8IMN - chains 5 and L of the 40 polymer chains in the assembly; structure by electron microscopy, 3.07 A resolution.

Chain 5:
Molecule: CpcN
Organism: Anthocerotibacter panamensis
Sequence (1182 residues; numbered 1 to 1182; the number before each row is that of its first residue):
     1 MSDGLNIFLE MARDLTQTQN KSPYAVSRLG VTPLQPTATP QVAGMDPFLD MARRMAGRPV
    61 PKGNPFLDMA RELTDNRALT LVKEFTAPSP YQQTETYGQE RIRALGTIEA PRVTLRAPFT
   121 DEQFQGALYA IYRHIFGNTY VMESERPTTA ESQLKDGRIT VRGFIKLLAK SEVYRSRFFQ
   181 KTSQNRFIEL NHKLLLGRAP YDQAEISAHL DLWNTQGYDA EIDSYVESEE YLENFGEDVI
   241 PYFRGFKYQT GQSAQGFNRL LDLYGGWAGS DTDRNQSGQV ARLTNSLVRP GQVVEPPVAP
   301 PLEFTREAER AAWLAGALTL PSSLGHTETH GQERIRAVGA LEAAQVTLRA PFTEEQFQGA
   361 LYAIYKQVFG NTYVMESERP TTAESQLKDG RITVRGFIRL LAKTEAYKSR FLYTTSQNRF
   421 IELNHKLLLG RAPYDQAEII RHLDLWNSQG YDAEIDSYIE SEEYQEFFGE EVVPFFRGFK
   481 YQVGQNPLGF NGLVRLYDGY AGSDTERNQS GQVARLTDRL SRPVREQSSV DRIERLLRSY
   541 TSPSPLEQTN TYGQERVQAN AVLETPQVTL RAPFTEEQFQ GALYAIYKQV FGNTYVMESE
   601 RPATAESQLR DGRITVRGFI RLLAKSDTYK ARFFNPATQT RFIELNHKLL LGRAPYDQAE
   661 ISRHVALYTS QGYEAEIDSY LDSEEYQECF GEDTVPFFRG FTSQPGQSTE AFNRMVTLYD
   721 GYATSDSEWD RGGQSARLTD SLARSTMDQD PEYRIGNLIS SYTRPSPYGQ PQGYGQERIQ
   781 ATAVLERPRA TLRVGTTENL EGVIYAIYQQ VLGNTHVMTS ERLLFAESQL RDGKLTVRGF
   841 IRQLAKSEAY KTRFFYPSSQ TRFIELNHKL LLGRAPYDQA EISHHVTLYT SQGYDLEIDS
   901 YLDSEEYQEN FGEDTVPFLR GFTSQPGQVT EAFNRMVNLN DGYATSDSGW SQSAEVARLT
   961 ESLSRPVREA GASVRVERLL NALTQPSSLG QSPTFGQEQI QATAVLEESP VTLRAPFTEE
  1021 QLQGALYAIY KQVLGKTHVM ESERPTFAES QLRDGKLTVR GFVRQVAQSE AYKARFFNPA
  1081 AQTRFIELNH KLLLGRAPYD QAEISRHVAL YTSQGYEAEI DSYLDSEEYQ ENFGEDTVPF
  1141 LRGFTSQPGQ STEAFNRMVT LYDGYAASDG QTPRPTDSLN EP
Unresolved in the structure: 1-46, 749-1182
Residues lining bound ligands:
  - phycocyanobilin (CYC), molecule 1: Gly-98, Gln-99, Phe-246, Lys-247, Tyr-248, Gln-252, Ser-253, Ala-254, Phe-257
  - phycocyanobilin (CYC), molecule 2: Arg-133, Asn-138, Thr-139, Tyr-140, Trp-267, Ala-268, Ser-270, Thr-272, Arg-274
  - phycocyanobilin (CYC), molecule 3: Thr-149, Ser-152, Gln-153, Lys-155, Asp-156, Arg-158
  - phycocyanobilin (CYC), molecule 4: Ser-183, Gln-184, Asn-185, Gln-203, Ser-207, Leu-210, Trp-213
  - phycocyanobilin (CYC), molecule 5: Glu-328, Gly-331, Gln-332, Phe-479, Lys-480, Tyr-481, Gln-485, Asn-486, Pro-487, Phe-490
  - phycocyanobilin (CYC), molecule 6: Lys-366, Asn-371, Thr-372, Tyr-373, Tyr-500, Ala-501, Gly-502, Ser-503, Thr-505, Arg-507
  - phycocyanobilin (CYC), molecule 7: Thr-382, Ser-385, Gln-386, Lys-388, Asp-389
  - phycocyanobilin (CYC), molecule 8: Ser-416, Gln-417, Asn-418, Gln-436, Ile-440, Leu-443, Trp-446, Arg-525
  - phycocyanobilin (CYC), molecule 9: Gly-553, Phe-701, Thr-702, Ser-703, Gln-707, Ser-708, Thr-709, Phe-712
  - phycocyanobilin (CYC), molecule 10: Tyr-584, Lys-588, Asn-593, Thr-594, Tyr-595, Val-596, Arg-632, Tyr-722, Ala-723, Ser-725, Ser-727, Trp-729
  - phycocyanobilin (CYC), molecule 11: Thr-604, Ser-607, Gln-608, Asp-611
  - phycocyanobilin (CYC), molecule 12: Thr-638, Gln-639, Thr-640, Gln-658, Ser-662, Val-665

Chain L:
Molecule: CpcB
Organism: Anthocerotibacter panamensis
Sequence (172 residues; numbered 1 to 172; the number before each row is that of its first residue):
     1 MNDVFTRAIA QADLKGSFLL ESDLDKLASF AKEGVKRLDA VAALTNNAPA IISDAAHKLF
    61 AEQQELIQPG GNAYPHRRMA ACLRDMEIIL RYVSYALLAG DASVLDDRCL NGLRETYNAL
   121 GTPTQSVARA VQLMKDAAMV HLKSTANVTV GDCSSLYSEA ATYFDKAAAS IA
Residues lining bound ligands:
  - phycocyanobilin (CYC), molecule 1: Val-35, Lys-36, Leu-38, Asp-39, Leu-142, Lys-143, Ser-144, Val-148, Thr-149, Val-150, Gly-151, Cys-153, Tyr-157
  - phycocyanobilin (CYC), molecule 2: His-57, Ile-67, Tyr-74, Pro-75, His-76, Met-79
  - phycocyanobilin (CYC), molecule 3: Leu-59, Leu-66, Asn-72, Arg-77, Arg-78, Ala-81, Cys-82, Leu-83, Asp-85, Ile-88, Tyr-92, Arg-108, Cys-109, Leu-113, Thr-116, Tyr-117, Leu-120, Thr-122, Pro-123, Ser-126, Val-127, Ala-130

Chain 5 / chain L interface:
Pairs across the interface (35):
  Thr-86(5) / Gly-16(L)
  Pro-88(5) / Leu-14(L)
  Pro-88(5) / Lys-15(L)
  Gln-92(5) / Leu-14(L)  hydrogen bond (side chain-backbone)
  Gln-93(5) / Leu-14(L)
  Thr-94(5) / Leu-14(L)
  Arg-103(5) / Asn-111(L)  hydrogen bond (backbone-side chain)
  Leu-105(5) / Met-1(L)
  Leu-105(5) / Asp-107(L)
  Gly-106(5) / Arg-108(L)  hydrogen bond (backbone-side chain)
  Glu-109(5) / Arg-108(L)  salt bridge
  Tyr-129(5) / Arg-91(L)
  Tyr-140(5) / Arg-77(L)  hydrogen bond (backbone-side chain)
  Tyr-140(5) / Arg-84(L)
  Tyr-140(5) / Asp-85(L)  hydrogen bond
  Tyr-140(5) / Ile-88(L)
  Met-142(5) / Arg-77(L)
  Met-142(5) / Ala-80(L)  hydrophobic
  Arg-177(5) / Arg-77(L)
  Gly-266(5) / Asn-111(L)
  Trp-267(5) / Tyr-92(L)  hydrogen bond
  Trp-267(5) / Arg-108(L)
  Trp-267(5) / Asn-111(L)
  Ala-268(5) / Arg-108(L)
  Ala-268(5) / Cys-109(L)
  Ala-268(5) / Asn-111(L)
  Ala-268(5) / Gly-112(L)
  Ala-268(5) / Leu-113(L)
  Gly-269(5) / Thr-116(L)
  Arg-274(5) / Arg-77(L)
  Arg-274(5) / Leu-120(L)
  Asn-275(5) / Ala-119(L)
  Asn-275(5) / Leu-120(L)
  Gln-276(5) / Ala-119(L)  hydrogen bond (backbone-backbone)
  Gln-276(5) / Gly-121(L)
Other interface residues (no listed pair), chain 5 (23 interface residues in all): Thr-139, Gly-265, Ser-270
Other interface residues (no listed pair), chain L (23 interface residues in all): Ala-10, Ala-81

Overview:
Chain 5 and chain L each contribute 23 residues to their interface, with 7 hydrogen bonds and 1 salt bridge.
Polar contacts include Glu-109(5)/Arg-108(L), Gln-92(5)/Leu-14(L) and Arg-103(5)/Asn-111(L). One
phycocyanobilin molecule is bound between chain 5 and chain L.
Chain 5 is CpcN and chain L is CpcB, both from Anthocerotibacter panamensis; the structure, Rt1I-Rt1II,
Rt2'I-Rt2'II, Rt3I-Rt3II cylinder in cyanobacterial phycobilisome from Anthocerotibacter panamensis (Cluster
F), was determined by electron microscopy together with 8IMI, 8IMJ, 8IMK, 8IML, 8IMM and 8IMO from the same
study.
